PDB entry 4U82 | X-ray diffraction, 1.66 A resolution | chain A

Chain A:
Protein: Isoprenyl transferase
Organism: Staphylococcus aureus
Notes: EC 2.5.1.-
Reference sequence: P60477 (ISPT_STAAN); residues 1-256 here = UniProt positions 1-256
Amino-acid sequence (256 residues; numbered 1 to 256; the number before each row is that of its first residue):
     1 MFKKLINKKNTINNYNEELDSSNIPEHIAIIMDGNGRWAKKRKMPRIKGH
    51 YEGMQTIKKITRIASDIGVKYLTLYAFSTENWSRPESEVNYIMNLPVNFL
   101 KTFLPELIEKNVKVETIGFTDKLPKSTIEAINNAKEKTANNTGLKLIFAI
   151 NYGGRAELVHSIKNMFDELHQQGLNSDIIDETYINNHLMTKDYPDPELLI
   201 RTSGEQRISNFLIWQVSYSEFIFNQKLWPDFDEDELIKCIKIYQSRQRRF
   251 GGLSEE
Unresolved in the structure: 1-18, 255-256
Metal / ion sites: Mg2+: Asp-33 (together with farnesyl thiopyrophosphate)
Small-molecule neighbours: farnesyl thiopyrophosphate (FPS; S-[(2E,6E)-3,7,11-trimethyldodeca-2,6,10-trienyl] trihydrogen thiodiphosphate): Met-32, Asp-33, Gly-34, Asn-35, Gly-36, Arg-37, Arg-46, His-50, Gly-53, Met-54, Ile-57, Tyr-75, Ala-76, Asn-81, Arg-84, Glu-88, Ile-92, Leu-95, Pro-96, Phe-99, Phe-148, Ile-150
UniProt features mapped onto this chain:
  - active site: Asp-33, Asn-81 (Proton acceptor)
  - binding site (Mg(2+)): Asp-33, Glu-220
  - binding site (substrate): Gly-34 to Arg-37, Trp-38, Arg-46, His-50, Ser-78 to Glu-80, Trp-82, Arg-84, Arg-201, Arg-207 to Ser-209

In short:
Ligands of chain A: farnesyl thiopyrophosphate. UniProt lists active-site residues Asp-33 and Asn-81,
Mg2+-binding residues Asp-33 and Glu-220 and 16 substrate-binding residues.
Chain A is Isoprenyl transferase (Staphylococcus aureus); the structure, Structure of S. aureus undecaprenyl
diphosphate synthase in complex with FSPP and sulfate, was determined by X-ray diffraction together with 3WYI,
3WYJ, 4U8A, 4U8B and 4U8C from the same study.
